3T6D - chains C and L of the 4 polymer chains in the assembly; structure by X-ray diffraction, 1.95 A resolution.

Chain C:
Name: Photosynthetic reaction center cytochrome c subunit
From: Blastochloris viridis
Reference sequence: B8Y5U8 (B8Y5U8_RHOVI); residues -19 to 336 here correspond to UniProt positions 1-356 (UniProt number = residue number + 20)
Chain sequence (356 residues; row label = number of the first residue in the row; numbers below 1 keep their minus sign (Met-19 is residue -19)):
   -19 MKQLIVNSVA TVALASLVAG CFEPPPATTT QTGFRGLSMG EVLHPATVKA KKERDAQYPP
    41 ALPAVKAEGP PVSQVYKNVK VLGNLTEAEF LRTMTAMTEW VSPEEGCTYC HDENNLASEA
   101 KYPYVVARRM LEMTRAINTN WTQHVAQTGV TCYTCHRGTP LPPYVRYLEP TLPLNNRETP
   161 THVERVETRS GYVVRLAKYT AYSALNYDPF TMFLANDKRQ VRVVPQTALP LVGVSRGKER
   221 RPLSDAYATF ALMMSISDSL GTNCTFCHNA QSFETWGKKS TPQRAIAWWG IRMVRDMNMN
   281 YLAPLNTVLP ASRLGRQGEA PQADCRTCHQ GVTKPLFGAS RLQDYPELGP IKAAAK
Not modelled in the structure: -19 to 0, 335-336
Glycans and other covalent adducts: diacyl glycerol (DGA) linked to Cys1; heme c (HEC) linked to Cys87, Cys90, Cys132, Cys135, Cys244, Cys247, Cys305, Cys308
Ion coordination: heme c Fe (4 sites), coordinated by Met74, His91, Met110, His124, His136, Met233, His248, His309
Ligand contacts:
  - heme c (HEC), molecule 1: Tyr56, Lys57, Asn58, Val59, Lys60, Val61, Leu62, Phe70, Leu71, Met74, Thr75, Met77, Thr78, Ser82, Gly86, His91, Leu96, Ala97, Pro103, Tyr104, Ala107, Arg108, Leu111
  - heme c (HEC), molecule 2: Met77, Val81, Tyr89, Tyr102, Pro103, Val106, Ala107, Met110, Leu111, Met113, Thr114, Val130, Thr131, His136, Pro140, Leu141, Pro142, Val145, Met277, Leu282, Leu289, Arg293, Pro301, Gln302, Ala303, Thr307, Leu328
  - heme c (HEC), molecule 3: Ile117, His124, Val125, Ala126, Thr128, Gly129, Val130, Leu194, Ile236, Leu240, Phe246, Gln263, Ile266, Ala267, Gly270, Ile271, Met273, Val274, Met277, Asp304, His309, Thr313, Lys314, Pro315
  - heme c (HEC), molecule 4: Gln200, Val201, Arg202, Val203, Val204, Gln206, Thr229, Phe230, Met233, Met234, Ile236, Ser237, Leu240, Thr242, Asn243, Phe246, His248, Phe253, Glu254, Trp256, Gln263, Arg264, Ala267, Trp268, Ile271, Arg272
  - heptane-1,2,3-triol (HTO), molecule 1: Pro4, Pro5, Pro6, His24, Ala26
  - heptane-1,2,3-triol (HTO), molecule 2: Thr27, Ala30, Lys31, Arg34, Tyr144, Asn155
  - heptane-1,2,3-triol (HTO), molecule 3: Ala44, Val45, Arg72, Gln323, Asp324, Tyr325, Pro326
  - heptane-1,2,3-triol (HTO), molecule 4: Val61, Asn64, Leu65, Arg115, Pro326, Glu327, Pro330, Ile331, Lys332

Chain L:
Name: Photosynthetic reaction center L-subunit
From: Blastochloris viridis
Reference sequence: B8Y5U6 (B8Y5U6_RHOVI); residues 1-273 here correspond to UniProt positions 2-274 (UniProt number = residue number + 1)
Chain sequence (273 residues; each row starts with the number of its first residue):
     1 ALLSFERKYR VRGGTLIGGD LFDFWVGPYF VGFFGVSAIF FIFLGVSLIG YAASQGPTWD
    61 PFAISINPPD LKYGLGAAPL LEGGFWQAIT VCALGAFISW MLREVEISRK LGIGWHVPLA
   121 FCVPIFMFCV LQVFRPLLLG SWGHAFPYGI LSHLDWVNNF GYQYLNWHYN PGHMSSVSFL
   181 FVNAMALGLH GGLILSVANP GDGDKVKTAE HENQYFRDVV GYSIGALSIH RLGLFLASNI
   241 FLTGAFGTIA SGPFWTRGWP EWWGWWLDIP FWS
Ion coordination: bacteriochlorophyll b Mg site 1 near His153 (its only coordinating residue here); bacteriochlorophyll b Mg site 2 near His173 (its only coordinating residue here); Fe2+: His190, His230 (shared with 3 residues of chain M)
Ligand contacts:
  - bacteriochlorophyll b (BCB), molecule 1: Ile49, Phe97, Phe128, Leu131, Phe146, Ile150, Leu151, His153, Leu154, Trp156, Val157
  - bacteriochlorophyll b (BCB), molecule 2: Phe97, Phe121, Pro124, Ile125, Met127, Phe128, Leu131, Val157, Asn158, Phe160, Gly161, Tyr162, Trp167, His168, Asn170, Gly172, His173, Ser176, Val177, Leu180, Phe181, Ile240, Phe241, Gly244, Ala245, Gly247, Thr248
  - bacteriochlorophyll b (BCB), molecule 3: Val157, Tyr162, His168, Phe181
  - bacteriochlorophyll b (BCB), molecule 4: His168, His173, Met174, Val177, Ser178, Phe181, Val182, Met185, Val220, Gly221, Tyr222
  - bacteriopheophytin b (BPB), molecule 1: Phe41, Ile42, Gly45, Ile49, Ile89, Cys92, Ala93, Ala96, Phe97, Trp100, Glu104, Val117, Ala120, Phe121, Val123, Pro124, Phe128, Phe146, Tyr148, Gly149, Ile150, His153, Ala237, Ser238, Phe241
  - bacteriopheophytin b (BPB), molecule 2: Phe181, Ala184, Met185, Leu189, Phe216, Val219, Val220
  - diacyl glycerol (DGA): Pro171, Gly172, Met174, Ser175, Ser178, Thr243, Phe246, Trp262, Trp263, Trp265
  - heptane-1,2,3-triol (HTO), molecule 1: Phe33, Val36, Ser37, Phe40
  - heptane-1,2,3-triol (HTO), molecule 2: Lys72, Tyr73, Glu82
  - heptane-1,2,3-triol (HTO), molecule 3: Ala77, Ala78, Pro79, Leu80, Gly84, Gln87, Ala88, Val91
  - heptane-1,2,3-triol (HTO), molecule 4: Ala77, Ala78, Pro79, Leu80
  - heptane-1,2,3-triol (HTO), molecule 5: Gly114, Trp115, His116, Leu119
  - menaquinone-9 (MQ9): Val26, Tyr29, Phe30, Val31, Gly35, Ile39, Ile42, Phe43, Val46, Ser47, Trp100, Arg103
  - Ubiquinone-9 (UQ9), molecule 1: Met174, Trp263, Trp265, Trp266
  - Ubiquinone-9 (UQ9), molecule 2: Ser178, Phe179, Val182, Met185, Ala186, Leu189, His190, Leu193, Ile194, Glu212, Asn213, Phe216, Val220, Tyr222, Ser223, Ile224, Gly225, Ala226, Ile229, Leu232, Leu236

Interface between chain C and chain L:
Contacting residue pairs (76; chain C residue first):
  Cys1(C) - Trp255(L)
  Cys1(C) - Trp262(L)  hydrogen bond (backbone-side chain)
  Phe2(C) - Phe254(L)
  Phe2(C) - Trp255(L)  hydrophobic
  Phe2(C) - Trp262(L)
  Glu3(C) - Pro253(L)
  Glu3(C) - Phe254(L)  hydrogen bond (backbone-backbone)
  Glu3(C) - Trp255(L)
  Glu3(C) - Thr256(L)  hydrogen bond
  Glu3(C) - Arg257(L)  salt bridge
  Pro5(C) - Pro253(L)
  Pro5(C) - Phe254(L)
  Ala7(C) - Gly252(L)
  Thr9(C) - Leu71(L)
  Thr9(C) - His144(L)  hydrogen bond
  Thr10(C) - Leu71(L)
  Gln11(C) - Asp70(L)  hydrogen bond
  Gln11(C) - Leu71(L)  hydrogen bond (side chain-backbone)
  Phe14(C) - Asn67(L)
  Arg15(C) - Asn67(L)  hydrogen bond (backbone-side chain)
  Arg15(C) - Pro68(L)  hydrogen bond (side chain-backbone)
  Arg15(C) - Pro69(L)
  Arg15(C) - Asp70(L)
  Arg15(C) - Leu81(L)  hydrogen bond (side chain-backbone)
  Arg15(C) - Glu82(L)
  Arg15(C) - Gly83(L)
  Gly16(C) - Asn67(L)
  Gly16(C) - Pro68(L)
  Gly16(C) - Pro147(L)
  Gly16(C) - Trp156(L)
  Leu17(C) - Asp155(L)
  Leu17(C) - Trp156(L)
  Leu17(C) - Asn159(L)  hydrogen bond (backbone-side chain)
  Ser18(C) - Trp156(L)
  Ser18(C) - Asn159(L)
  Ser18(C) - Phe160(L)
  Ser18(C) - Gln163(L)  hydrogen bond
  Met19(C) - Asn159(L)
  Met19(C) - Gln163(L)
  Gly20(C) - Gln163(L)  hydrogen bond (backbone-side chain)
  Val22(C) - Gln163(L)
  Val22(C) - Tyr164(L)
  Val22(C) - Thr256(L)
  Leu23(C) - Thr256(L)
  His24(C) - Thr256(L)
  Thr27(C) - Arg257(L)
  Thr161(C) - Ser273(L)  hydrogen bond (side chain-backbone)
  Val163(C) - Ser273(L)
  Lys178(C) - Asp268(L)  salt bridge
  Ala181(C) - Leu165(L)  hydrophobic
  Ala181(C) - Pro260(L)
  Ala181(C) - Glu261(L)
  Tyr182(C) - Pro260(L)
  Tyr182(C) - Glu261(L)
  Tyr182(C) - Gly264(L)
  Tyr182(C) - Leu267(L)  hydrophobic
  Tyr182(C) - Asp268(L)  hydrogen bond
  Ser183(C) - Tyr169(L)
  Ala184(C) - Tyr169(L)  hydrogen bond (backbone-side chain)
  Phe230(C) - Asn166(L)
  Met234(C) - Leu165(L)  hydrophobic
  Ser237(C) - Leu165(L)
  Thr242(C) - Leu165(L)
  Asn243(C) - Tyr162(L)
  Asn243(C) - Gln163(L)
  Asn243(C) - Leu165(L)
  Cys244(C) - Tyr162(L)  hydrogen bond (side chain-backbone)
  Thr245(C) - Asn159(L)
  Thr245(C) - Gln163(L)
  Asn249(C) - Asn159(L)  hydrogen bond
  Ala250(C) - Asn158(L)  hydrogen bond (backbone-side chain)
  Ala250(C) - Asn159(L)  hydrogen bond (backbone-side chain)
  Ala250(C) - Tyr162(L)  hydrophobic
  Gln251(C) - Asp155(L)  hydrogen bond
  Gln251(C) - Asn158(L)
  Phe253(C) - Tyr162(L)  hydrophobic
Other interface residues (no listed pair), chain C (42 interface residues in all): Pro4, Glu164, Val174, Asp238, His248
Other interface residues (no listed pair), chain L (38 interface residues in all): Leu139, Gly143, Ala145, Trp259

In short:
42 residues of chain C face 38 of chain L across their interface; the contacts include 20 hydrogen bonds and 2
salt bridges. Polar contacts include Glu3(C)-Arg257(L), Lys178(C)-Asp268(L) and Cys1(C)-Trp262(L). Ligands of
chain C: 4 copies of heptane-1,2,3-triol.
Here chain C is Photosynthetic reaction center cytochrome c subunit and chain L is Photosynthetic reaction
center L-subunit, both from Blastochloris viridis. Entry 3T6D (Crystal Structure of the Reaction Centre from
Blastochloris viridis strain DSM 133 (ATCC 19567) substrain-08) was determined by X-ray diffraction, deposited
together with 3T6E.
